6M7T - chains A and T of the 3 polymer chains in the assembly; structure by X-ray diffraction, 2.80 A resolution.

== Chain A ==
Protein: DNA polymerase eta
From: Homo sapiens
Notes: EC 2.7.7.7
Reference sequence: Q9Y253 (POLH_HUMAN); residue numbers follow UniProt; this construct covers 1-432
Chain sequence (435 residues; row label = number of the first residue in the row; numbers below 1 keep their minus sign (Gly-2 is residue -2)):
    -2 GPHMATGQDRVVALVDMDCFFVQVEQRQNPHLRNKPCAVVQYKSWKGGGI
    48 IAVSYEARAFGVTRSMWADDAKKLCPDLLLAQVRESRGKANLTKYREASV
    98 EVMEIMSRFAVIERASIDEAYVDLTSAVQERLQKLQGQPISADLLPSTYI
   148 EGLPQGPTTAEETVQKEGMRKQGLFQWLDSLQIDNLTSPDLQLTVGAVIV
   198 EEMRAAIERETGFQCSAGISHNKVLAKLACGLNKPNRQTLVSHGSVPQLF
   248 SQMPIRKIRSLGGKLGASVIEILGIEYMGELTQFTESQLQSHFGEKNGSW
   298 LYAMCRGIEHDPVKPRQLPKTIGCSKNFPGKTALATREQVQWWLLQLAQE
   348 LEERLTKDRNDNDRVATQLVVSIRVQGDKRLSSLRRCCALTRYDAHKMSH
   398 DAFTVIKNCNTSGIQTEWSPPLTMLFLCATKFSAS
Disordered / not traced: -2 to -1, 153-163, 431-432
Differences from the reference sequence: expression tag (-2 to 0)
Ion coordination: Ca2+: Asp13, Met14, Asp115 (together with dTTP); Ni2+: Asp181, His289, His393, His397
Ligand contacts: dTTP (TTP): Asp13, Met14, Asp15, Cys16, Phe17, Phe18, Ile48, Ala49, Tyr52, Arg55, Arg61, Ile114, Asp115, Glu116, Lys231
Swiss-Prot annotation at these positions:
  - binding site (Mg(2+)): Asp13, Met14, Asp115, Glu116
  - binding site (Mn(2+)): Asp13, Met14, Asp115, Glu116
  - binding site (a 2'-deoxyribonucleoside 5'-triphosphate): Arg61
  - natural variant: Val37 (deletion: In XPV), Leu75 (deletion: In XPV), Arg93 (R93P: In XPV), Arg111 (R111H: In XPV), Thr122 (T122P: In XPV), Gly153 (G153D: In a breast cancer sample), Thr191 (T191P: In XPV), Gly263 (G263V: In XPV), Val266 (V266D: In XPV), Gly295 (G295R: In XPV), Arg361 (R361S: In XPV)
  - mutagenesis: Tyr52 (Y52A/F: Reduces DNA polymerase activity; Y52E: Reduces DNA polymerase activity. Increases fidelity of replication and reduces translesion bypass), Arg61 (R61A: Reduces enzymatic activity by two-thirds), Ser62 (S62G: Increased DNA polymerase activity and translesion bypass compared to wild-type), Ala68 (A68S/V: Severe reduction in thymine dimer translesion bypass), Asn324 to Pro326 (Reduces binding to chromatin and to monoubiquitinated PCNA. Abolishes binding to monoubiquitinated PCNA; when associated with 705-E--H-713 Del)

== Chain T ==
Molecule: 11-nt DNA strand
Sequence (11 nucleotides; numbered 2 to 12; the number before each row is that of its first residue):
     2 ATXCTCACACT
Modified / non-standard residues: 02I ((6S,7S,8S,10R)-4-amino-8-hydroxy-7,8,9,10-tetrahydro-6H-7,10-epoxyazepino[1,2-e]purin-6-yl dihydrogen phosphate) at position 4

== How chain A and chain T interact ==
Residue-residue contacts (21; chain A residue first):
  Gln38(A) - 02I_4(T)  sugar contact
  Lys40(A) - 02I_4(T)  sugar contact
  Ile48(A) - 02I_4(T)  base contact
  Ser62(A) - DT3(T)  base contact
  Lys86(A) - DT6(T)  phosphate contact
  Lys293(A) - DA10(T)  phosphate contact
  Lys293(A) - DC11(T)  salt bridge to the phosphate
  Pro316(A) - DA8(T)  phosphate contact
  Lys317(A) - DA8(T)  hydrogen bond to the phosphate
  Lys317(A) - DC9(T)  salt bridge to the phosphate
  Thr318(A) - DC7(T)  sugar contact
  Thr318(A) - DA8(T)  hydrogen bond to the phosphate
  Ile319(A) - DC7(T)  phosphate contact
  Gly320(A) - DT6(T)  phosphate contact
  Gly320(A) - DC7(T)  hydrogen bond to the phosphate
  Cys321(A) - DT6(T)  phosphate contact
  Ser322(A) - DT6(T)  hydrogen bond to the phosphate
  Lys323(A) - DC5(T)  salt bridge to the phosphate
  Asn324(A) - DC5(T)  hydrogen bond to the phosphate
  Arg351(A) - DT6(T)  hydrogen bond to the phosphate
  Arg351(A) - DC7(T)  salt bridge to the phosphate
Also at the interface, not in a pair above, chain A (17 interface residues in all): Glu347

== Overview ==
Chain A and chain T form an interface of 17 and 9 residues respectively, with 6 hydrogen bonds and 4 salt
bridges. Polar contacts include Lys317(A)-DA8(T), Thr318(A)-DA8(T) and Gly320(A)-DC7(T). Bound to chain A:
dTTP.
Here chain A is DNA polymerase eta (Homo sapiens) and chain T is an 11-nt DNA strand. Entry 6M7T (Human DNA
polymerase eta in a non-productive ternary complex with Ca2+ and dTTP oppositing cdA) was determined by X-ray
diffraction, deposited together with 6M7O, 6M7P, 6M7U and 6M7V.
